6KXD - chains A and B; structure by X-ray diffraction, 1.75 A resolution.

== Chain A ==
Name: Ketosynthase
Source organism: Streptomyces sp. MSC090213JE08
Reference sequence: A0A1Y1BW67 (A0A1Y1BW67_9ACTN); residue numbers follow UniProt; this construct covers 1-409
Sequence (409 residues; numbered 1 to 409; the number before each row is that of its first residue):
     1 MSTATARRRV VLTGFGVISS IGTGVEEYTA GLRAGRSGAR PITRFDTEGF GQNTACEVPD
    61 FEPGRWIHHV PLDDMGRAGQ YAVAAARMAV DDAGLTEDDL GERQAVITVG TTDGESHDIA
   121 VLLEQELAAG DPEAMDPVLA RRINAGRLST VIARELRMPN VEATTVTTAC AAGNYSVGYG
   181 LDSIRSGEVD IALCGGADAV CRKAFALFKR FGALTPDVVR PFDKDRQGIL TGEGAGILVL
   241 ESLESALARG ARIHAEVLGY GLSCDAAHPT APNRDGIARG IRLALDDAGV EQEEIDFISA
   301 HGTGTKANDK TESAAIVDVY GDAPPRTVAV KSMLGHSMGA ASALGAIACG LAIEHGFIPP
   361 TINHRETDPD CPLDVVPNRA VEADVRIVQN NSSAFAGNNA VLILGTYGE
Unresolved in the structure: 1-6, 408-409

== Chain B ==
Name: Ketosynthase
Source organism: Streptomyces sp. MSC090213JE08
Reference sequence: A0A1Y1BW66 (A0A1Y1BW66_9ACTN); numbering as in UniProt (aligned over 1-378)
Sequence (378 residues; numbered 1 to 378; the number before each row is that of its first residue):
     1 MTTMSTATAR PEATLPPGTP VITGWSAVSP YGIGRAEFAA GVRAGAKTAV KADAGLGPLP
    61 SSDVCTVPGF DIQEQLGPRG TAKMDRLTAL ALVASDGLLL DADGNRAVAT DELTGVVLGI
   121 TMGSLENVTD FLRQSYTNAR PFYVDAGRIP FGSLNHAAGA TAIRHDLKGP NTTVAGGRVS
   181 GLLALNYARR LMGQGRATKY LVGSAEEFSA AHAWFEHTAT ASGDPAPLLG EGCGLFLVEQ
   241 AEAAERPPLA AVLSVETRVD IDDDPGAAVT ACARRALRRA GVDAGEVWAA VPCAAPTAAG
   301 RAEHEALAAL VPADALSRVP SMELLGDTGA ASASFQIAAV LAAAEADADS RGRIALVCAV
   361 DRDGAVAVAV LRLIGEQR
Unresolved in the structure: 1-11, 376-378

== Interface between chain A and chain B ==
Residue-residue contacts - 143 pairs, chain A then chain B:
  E48(A) with P141(B)
  G49(A) with R140(B), hydrogen bond (backbone-side chain); P141(B); F142(B)
  F50(A) with R140(B); P141(B), hydrophobic
  G51(A) with R140(B)
  Q104(A) with E256(B)
  V106(A) with R190(B)
  T112(A) with L154(B)
  D113(A) with M122(B)
  I119(A) with L125(B), hydrophobic
  A120(A) with L132(B), hydrophobic; Y136(B)
  L123(A) with T129(B); L132(B), hydrophobic
  E124(A) with Y136(B), hydrogen bond
  E126(A) with R133(B), salt bridge
  L127(A) with R133(B); Y136(B), hydrophobic
  P132(A) with W214(B), hydrophobic
  E133(A) with W214(B); H217(B), salt bridge
  M135(A) with F215(B), hydrophobic; T218(B)
  D136(A) with T218(B)
  P137(A) with T218(B)
  A140(A) with F215(B); T218(B); A219(B)
  R141(A) with A219(B), hydrogen bond (side chain-backbone); T220(B), hydrogen bond (side chain-backbone); A221(B); S222(B); R362(B); D363(B)
  I143(A) with M122(B); F215(B), hydrophobic
  N144(A) with T121(B); M122(B); R362(B); D363(B)
  A145(A) with T121(B); M122(B); A175(B), hydrophobic
  G146(A) with A175(B); G176(B)
  R147(A) with D363(B), salt bridge
  T150(A) with D363(B), hydrogen bond (side chain-backbone)
  A153(A) with V259(B), hydrophobic; I261(B)
  R154(A) with I261(B)
  R157(A) with I261(B); D262(B), salt bridge
  M158(A) with I261(B)
  P159(A) with R258(B); V259(B), hydrogen bond (backbone-backbone); I261(B)
  N160(A) with R275(B)
  V161(A) with T257(B), hydrogen bond (backbone-side chain); R258(B); V259(B)
  E162(A) with L183(B); N186(B), hydrogen bond; R190(B), salt bridge; T257(B), hydrogen bond (backbone-side chain)
  A163(A) with L183(B); V259(B), hydrophobic
  T164(A) with V174(B); L183(B)
  T165(A) with V174(B); A175(B), hydrogen bond (backbone-backbone)
  V166(A) with T173(B)
  T167(A) with I120(B); L154(B); N155(B); T173(B), hydrogen bond (backbone-backbone); A175(B)
  T168(A) with N155(B); T172(B); T173(B)
  Y175(A) with N171(B), hydrogen bond (side chain-backbone); T172(B); Y187(B)
  Y179(A) with N186(B); Y187(B), hydrophobic; R190(B), hydrogen bond; L191(B), hydrophobic
  D182(A) with L191(B); Q194(B); R196(B), salt bridge
  S183(A) with R190(B), hydrogen bond
  R185(A) with Q194(B); R196(B)
  S186(A) with R190(B); Q194(B)
  E188(A) with R189(B), salt bridge; R190(B), salt bridge; R279(B)
  R202(A) with S135(B), hydrogen bond; Y136(B); P141(B)
  K203(A) with V128(B); F131(B); L132(B)
  A206(A) with F131(B), hydrophobic; P141(B); F142(B)
  L207(A) with F131(B); I149(B), hydrophobic
  K209(A) with F142(B)
  R210(A) with F142(B); V144(B); A146(B)
  F211(A) with I149(B), hydrophobic
  Y260(A) with L191(B); R196(B), hydrogen bond (backbone-side chain)
  L262(A) with Y187(B); L191(B), hydrophobic
  S263(A) with K168(B)
  C264(A) with A162(B), hydrophobic; L167(B); K168(B), hydrogen bond (backbone-backbone); G169(B); N171(B)
  A266(A) with A162(B); I163(B); D166(B); L167(B)
  A267(A) with I163(B)
  H268(A) with I163(B)
  P269(A) with P150(B), hydrophobic; H156(B); I163(B)
  T270(A) with P150(B)
  R279(A) with K168(B), hydrogen bond (side chain-backbone)
  D287(A) with R196(B), salt bridge
  F395(A) with S153(B); N155(B), hydrogen bond (backbone-side chain)
  A396(A) with N155(B); G159(B)
  N398(A) with N155(B), hydrogen bond; N171(B), hydrogen bond
Other interface residues (no listed pair), chain A (78 interface residues in all): G114, E115, S116, L122, A169, L181, G261, D265, A394
Other interface residues (no listed pair), chain B (65 interface residues in all): E112, T137, P170, A365

== Summary ==
The interface between chain A and chain B involves 78 residues on one side and 65 on the other; the contacts
include 21 hydrogen bonds and 9 salt bridges. Among the polar pairs are E126(A)-R133(B), E133(A)-H217(B) and
R147(A)-D363(B).
Chain A is Ketosynthase and chain B is Ketosynthase, both from Streptomyces sp. MSC090213JE08; the structure,
The ishigamide ketosynthase/chain length factor, was determined by X-ray diffraction (same publication as 6KXE
and 6KXF).
